4JOR - chains A and C; structure by X-ray diffraction, 1.34 A resolution.

[Chain A]
Protein: Golgi-associated PDZ and coiled-coil motif-containing protein
From: Homo sapiens
Notes: fragment: CAL PDZ domain
UniProt: Q9HD26 (GOPC_HUMAN); residue numbers follow UniProt; this construct covers 284-370
Sequence (87 residues; each row starts with the number of its first residue):
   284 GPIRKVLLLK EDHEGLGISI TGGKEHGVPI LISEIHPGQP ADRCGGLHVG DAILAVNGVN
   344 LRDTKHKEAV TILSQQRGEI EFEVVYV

[Chain C]
Protein: Protein E6
Notes: fragment: HPV18 E6 peptide
UniProt: P06463 (VE6_HPV18); residues 1-10 here correspond to UniProt positions 149-158 (UniProt number = residue number + 148)
Sequence (10 residues; numbered 1 to 10; the number before each row is that of its first residue):
     1 RLQRRRETQV
UniProt features mapped onto this chain:
  - motif: T8 to V10 (PDZ-binding domain)

[Chain A / chain C interface]
Residue-residue contacts (27):
  G298(A) - V10(C)
  L299(A) - V10(C)  hydrogen bond (backbone-backbone)
  G300(A) - V10(C)  hydrogen bond (backbone-backbone)
  I301(A) - T8(C)
  I301(A) - Q9(C)
  I301(A) - V10(C)  hydrogen bond (backbone-backbone)
  S302(A) - E7(C)
  S302(A) - T8(C)
  S302(A) - Q9(C)
  I303(A) - R6(C)
  I303(A) - E7(C)
  I303(A) - T8(C)  hydrogen bond (backbone-backbone)
  T304(A) - R5(C)
  T304(A) - R6(C)
  T304(A) - E7(C)
  E308(A) - R6(C)  salt bridge
  H309(A) - R6(C)  hydrogen bond
  S316(A) - E7(C)  hydrogen bond
  E317(A) - E7(C)
  H319(A) - Q9(C)
  Q322(A) - Q9(C)
  H349(A) - R6(C)
  H349(A) - T8(C)  hydrogen bond
  K350(A) - R6(C)
  V353(A) - T8(C)
  V353(A) - V10(C)  hydrophobic
  S357(A) - V10(C)
Other interface residues (no listed pair), chain A (19 interface residues in all): G305, L356
From the paper, about this interface:
  - residue pairs: L299(A)-V10(C) (hydrogen bond), G300(A)-V10(C) (hydrogen bond), H349(A)-T8(C) (hydrogen bond)

[In short]
19 residues of chain A and 6 residues of chain C are in contact, with 7 hydrogen bonds and 1 salt bridge.
Polar pairs include E308(A)-R6(C), L299(A)-V10(C) and H309(A)-R6(C). The authors report hydrogen bonds between
L299(A) and V10(C), G300(A) and V10(C) and H349(A) and T8(C).
Here chain A is Golgi-associated PDZ and coiled-coil motif-containing protein (Homo sapiens) and chain C is
Protein E6. Entry 4JOR (CFTR Associated Ligand (CAL) PDZ domain bound to HPV18 E6 oncoprotein C-terminal
peptide (RLQRRRETQV)) was determined by X-ray diffraction, deposited together with 4JOE, 4JOF, 4JOG, 4JOH,
4JOJ, 4JOK and 5 further entries.
